Entry 4FK7 (X-ray diffraction, 1.78 A resolution); this record covers chain A.

# Chain A
Molecule: Putative ADP-ribosyltransferase Certhrax
From: Bacillus cereus
Notes: EC 2.4.2.-
Reference sequence: Q4MV79 (CRAX_BACCE); residues 242-469 here = UniProt positions 242-469
Sequence (229 residues; row label = number of the first residue in the row):
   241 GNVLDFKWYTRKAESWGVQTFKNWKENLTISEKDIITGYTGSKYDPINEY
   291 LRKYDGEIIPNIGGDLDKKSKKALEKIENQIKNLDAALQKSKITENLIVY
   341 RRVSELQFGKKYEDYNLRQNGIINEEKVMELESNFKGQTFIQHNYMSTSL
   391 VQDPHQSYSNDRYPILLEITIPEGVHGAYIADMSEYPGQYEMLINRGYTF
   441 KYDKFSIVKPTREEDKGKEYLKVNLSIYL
Not modelled in the structure: 241, 294-311, 451-456
Sequence notes: expression tag (241)
Ligand contacts: P34 (n~2~,n~2~-dimethyl-n~1~-(6-oxo-5,6-dihydrophenanthridin-2-yl)glycinamide): Asp-285, Tyr-340, Arg-341, Arg-342, Ser-387, Thr-388, Ser-389, Tyr-398, Gln-429, Glu-431
From the paper describing this entry:
  - binding site for P34: Arg-342, Tyr-398
  - conformationally variable residues (loop rearrangement): Leu-390 to Tyr-398
  - mutagenesis - Q429A/E431A: decreased catalytic activity

# Overview
Chain A binds compound P34. From the paper: a binding site for P34 at Arg-342 and Tyr-398; Q429A/E431A reduce
catalytic activity.
Chain A is Putative ADP-ribosyltransferase Certhrax (Bacillus cereus); the structure, Crystal structure of
Certhrax catalytic domain, was determined by X-ray diffraction together with 4FXQ and 4GF1 from the same
study.
